PDB entry 8S7V | electron microscopy, 2.56 A resolution | chains B and K of the 12 polymer chains in the assembly

== Chain B ==
Protein: Methyl-coenzyme M reductase subunit gamma
From: Methanococcus maripaludis
Notes: EC 2.8.4.1
Reference sequence: A0A2L1CBG2 (A0A2L1CBG2_METMI); residue numbers follow UniProt; this construct covers 1-260
Amino-acid sequence (260 residues; row label = number of the first residue in the row):
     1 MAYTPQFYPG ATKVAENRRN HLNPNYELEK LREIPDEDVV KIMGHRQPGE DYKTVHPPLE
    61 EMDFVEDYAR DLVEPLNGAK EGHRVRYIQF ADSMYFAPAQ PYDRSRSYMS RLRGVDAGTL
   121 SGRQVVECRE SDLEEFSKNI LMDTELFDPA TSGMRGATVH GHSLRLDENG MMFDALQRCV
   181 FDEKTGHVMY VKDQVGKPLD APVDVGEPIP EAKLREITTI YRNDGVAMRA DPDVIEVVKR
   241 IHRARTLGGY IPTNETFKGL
Disordered / not traced: 1
Small-molecule neighbours: factor 430 (F43): Leu120, Ser121, Gly122, Arg123, Ala157, Val159, His160, Gly161, His162

== Chain K ==
Protein: Glycine betaine/carnitine/choline transport ATP-binding protein OpuCA
From: Methanococcus maripaludis
Reference sequence: A0A2L1C9A1 (A0A2L1C9A1_METMI); residues 1-531 here = UniProt positions 1-531
Amino-acid sequence (531 residues; row label = number of the first residue in the row):
     1 MLLLEVKNVS KSYGDTEVLK NVSFELNEGD VMGVLGRSGA GKSVLLHMLR GMEGYEPTSG
    61 QIIYHVAYCP HCENVEAPSQ VGKKCECETE YVAKSVDFWN NNEITYALKK KIAIMLQRTF
   121 ALYGEKTVAE NIMEALTAAG YEGKDATEWA LNLIKMVKLE HRVAHISRDL SGGEKQRVVL
   181 ARQIAKNPVI FLADEPTGTL DPKTAKFVHN ALTEAVIKHN IAMVITSHWP EVIEELCQKA
   241 IWLDKGEMRL VGESKHVVEE FMKTVTSMKE FEKVEVKDEL LKLENVEKRY VSVDRGIVKA
   301 VDGIDVSINE KEIFGLVGVS GAGKTTLSKI IAAVIPPSKG NYEFRLADEW VDMTKVGPLY
   361 RGRAKRYIGM LFQEYSLYPH RTILYNLTES IGLEMPGEFA KMKAEHTLVS VGFTEEEAEN
   421 MLEKHPSELS VGEKHRVALA QVLIREPHLI LLDEPTGTMD PITRNQVAES IQKSRSELDQ
   481 TYVIVSHDMD FVLNVCDRAA LVRGGKIIKT GKPDEIVKIL SEEEKDEMIG H
Disordered / not traced: 522-531
Metal / ion sites: Mg2+ site 1: Ser43, Gln117 (together with ATP); Zn2+: Cys69, Cys72, Cys85, Cys87; Mg2+ site 2: Thr325, Gln373 (together with ATP)
Small-molecule neighbours:
  - ATP (adenosine-5'-triphosphate), molecule 1: Tyr13, Val18, Arg37, Ser38, Gly39, Ala40, Gly41, Lys42, Ser43, Val44, Gln117, His228, Lys424, Ser427, Glu428, Leu429, Ser430, Val431, Gly432, Glu433, Thr458
  - ATP, molecule 2: Arg162, His165, Asp169, Leu170, Ser171, Gly172, Gly173, Glu174, Tyr290, Val298, Ala300, Val319, Ser320, Gly321, Ala322, Gly323, Lys324, Thr325, Thr326, Gln373

== Interface between chain B and chain K ==
Pairs across the interface (56; chain B residue first):
  Pro35(B) - Glu389(K)
  Pro35(B) - Ser390(K)
  Pro35(B) - Ile391(K)
  Asp36(B) - Tyr378(K)
  Asp36(B) - Arg381(K)  salt bridge
  Asp36(B) - Tyr385(K)
  Asp36(B) - Ser390(K)  hydrogen bond (backbone-backbone)
  Glu37(B) - Tyr378(K)
  Glu37(B) - Ser390(K)  hydrogen bond (backbone-backbone)
  Glu37(B) - Ile391(K)
  Glu37(B) - Arg445(K)  salt bridge
  Arg46(B) - Ser376(K)  hydrogen bond
  Gln47(B) - Val334(K)
  Gln47(B) - Phe372(K)
  Pro48(B) - Phe372(K)
  Gly49(B) - Phe372(K)
  Gly49(B) - Tyr375(K)
  Gly49(B) - Ser376(K)  hydrogen bond (backbone-backbone)
  Glu50(B) - Lys329(K)  salt bridge
  Glu50(B) - Phe372(K)
  Glu50(B) - Glu374(K)
  Glu50(B) - Ser376(K)  hydrogen bond (backbone-side chain)
  Asp51(B) - Arg118(K)  salt bridge
  Asp51(B) - Glu374(K)  hydrogen bond (backbone-backbone)
  Asp51(B) - Tyr375(K)
  Asp51(B) - Ser376(K)
  Thr54(B) - Leu122(K)
  Val55(B) - Tyr123(K)
  His56(B) - Leu122(K)
  Pro57(B) - Ala121(K)
  Pro57(B) - Leu122(K)
  Pro57(B) - Tyr123(K)
  Glu60(B) - Arg50(K)
  Glu60(B) - Met52(K)
  Glu60(B) - Glu53(K)  hydrogen bond (side chain-backbone)
  Glu61(B) - Met52(K)
  Glu61(B) - Ile114(K)
  Glu61(B) - Leu116(K)
  Glu61(B) - Ala121(K)
  Met62(B) - Tyr123(K)
  Asp63(B) - Lys110(K)
  Phe64(B) - Tyr106(K)  hydrogen bond (backbone-side chain)
  Val65(B) - Tyr106(K)
  Glu66(B) - Tyr106(K)
  Glu135(B) - His380(K)
  Lys138(B) - Arg381(K)
  Lys138(B) - Tyr385(K)
  Asn139(B) - Arg381(K)  hydrogen bond
  Pro198(B) - Val356(K)
  Asp200(B) - Val356(K)
  Asp200(B) - Gly357(K)  hydrogen bond (side chain-backbone)
  Asp200(B) - Pro358(K)
  Asp200(B) - Arg361(K)  salt bridge
  Asp200(B) - Gly362(K)
  Asp200(B) - Lys365(K)  salt bridge
  Pro202(B) - Pro358(K)
Other interface residues (no listed pair), chain B (33 interface residues in all): Glu33, Tyr52, Lys53, Pro58, Lys80, Ser131, Leu199
Other interface residues (no listed pair), chain K (40 interface residues in all): Thr119, Phe120, Gly124, Glu125, Arg168, Arg182, Ala333, Leu377, Gly392

== Summary ==
33 residues of chain B face 40 of chain K across their interface, with 10 hydrogen bonds and 6 salt bridges.
Polar contacts include Asp36(B)-Arg381(K), Glu37(B)-Arg445(K) and Glu50(B)-Lys329(K). Chain B binds factor
430. Ligands of chain K: ATP.
Here chain B is Methyl-coenzyme M reductase subunit gamma and chain K is Glycine betaine/carnitine/choline
transport ATP-binding protein OpuCA, both from Methanococcus maripaludis. Entry 8S7V (Methyl-coenzyme M
reductase activation complex binding to the A2 component) was determined by electron microscopy, deposited
together with 8S7X and 9H1L.
